7BCB - chains B and C of the 4 polymer chains in the assembly; structure by X-ray diffraction, 2.80 A resolution.

Chain B:
Protein: KORA domain-containing protein
Organism: Escherichia coli K-12
Reference sequence: Q6I6B7 (Q6I6B7_ECOLX); residues 1-102 here correspond to UniProt positions 6-107 (UniProt number = residue number + 5)
Sequence (110 residues; each row starts with the number of its first residue):
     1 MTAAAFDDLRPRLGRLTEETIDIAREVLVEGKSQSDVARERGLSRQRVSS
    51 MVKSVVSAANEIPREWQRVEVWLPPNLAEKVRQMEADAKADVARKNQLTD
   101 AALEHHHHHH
Unresolved in the structure: 1, 99-110
Sequence notes: conflict Leu-98 (Ser103 in Q6I6B7); expression tag (103-110)

Chain C:
Molecule: 18-nt DNA strand
Sequence (18 nucleotides; each row starts with the number of its first residue):
     1 TAATGTCAAATATTGACA

Interface between chain B and chain C:
Contacting residue pairs - 13 pairs, chain B then chain C:
  Ser-33(B) with DG5(C), phosphate contact
  Gln-34(B) with DG5(C), hydrogen bond to the phosphate; DT6(C), hydrogen bond to the phosphate
  Ser-35(B) with DT4(C), sugar contact; DG5(C), hydrogen bond to the phosphate
  Arg-39(B) with DT4(C), salt bridge to the phosphate
  Arg-45(B) with DT4(C), base contact; DG5(C), hydrogen bond to the base; DT6(C), base contact
  Gln-46(B) with DT6(C), base contact; DC7(C), base contact
  Ser-49(B) with DT6(C), hydrogen bond to the phosphate
  Lys-53(B) with DC7(C), salt bridge to the phosphate
Interface residues without a listed pair, chain C (5 interface residues in all): DA8

In short:
8 residues of chain B face 5 of chain C across their interface, with 5 hydrogen bonds and 2 salt bridges.
Polar contacts include Arg-45(B)/DG5(C), Gln-34(B)/DG5(C) and Gln-34(B)/DT6(C).
Chain B is KORA domain-containing protein (Escherichia coli K-12) and chain C is an 18-nt DNA strand; the
structure, Crystal structure of the HTH DNA binding protein ArdK from R388 plasmid bound to IR3 DNA, was
determined by X-ray diffraction (same publication as 7BCA).
